8CDN - chains A and C of the 3 polymer chains in the assembly; structure by X-ray diffraction, 2.55 A resolution.

== Chain A ==
Protein: T-box transcription factor T
Source organism: Homo sapiens
Reference sequence: O15178 (TBXT_HUMAN); numbering as in UniProt (aligned over 41-224)
Amino-acid sequence (192 residues; each row starts with the number of its first residue):
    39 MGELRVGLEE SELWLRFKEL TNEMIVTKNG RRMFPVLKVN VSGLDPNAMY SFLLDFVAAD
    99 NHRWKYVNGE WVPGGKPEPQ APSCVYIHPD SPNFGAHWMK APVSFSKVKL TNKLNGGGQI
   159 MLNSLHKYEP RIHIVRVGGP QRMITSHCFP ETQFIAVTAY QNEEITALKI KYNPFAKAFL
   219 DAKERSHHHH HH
Unresolved in the structure: 39-40, 222-230
Sequence notes: initiating methionine (39); expression tag (40, 225-230)
Swiss-Prot annotation at these positions:
  - DNA-binding region: Leu51 to Asp219 (T-box)
  - natural variant: Gly156 (G156C: In NTD; uncertain significance), His171 (H171R: In SAVA)

== Chain C ==
Molecule: 12-nt DNA strand
Sequence (12 nucleotides; numbered -1 to 10; the number before each row is that of its first residue; numbers below 1 keep their minus sign (DA-1 is residue -1)):
    -1 AGGTGTGAGC CT

== How chain A and chain C interact ==
Contacting residue pairs (19; chain A residue first):
  Ile63(A) - DG3(C)  phosphate contact
  Arg69(A) - DT2(C)  base contact
  Arg69(A) - DG3(C)  salt bridge to the phosphate
  Arg70(A) - DG1(C)  salt bridge to the phosphate
  Arg70(A) - DT2(C)  phosphate contact
  Lys147(A) - DG1(C)  salt bridge to the phosphate
  Tyr198(A) - DG3(C)  hydrogen bond to the phosphate
  Thr204(A) - DG3(C)  phosphate contact
  Thr204(A) - DT4(C)  phosphate contact
  Lys207(A) - DG3(C)  phosphate contact
  Ile208(A) - DG3(C)  phosphate contact
  Ile208(A) - DT4(C)  phosphate contact
  Asn211(A) - DT2(C)  hydrogen bond to the phosphate
  Phe213(A) - DG0(C)  base contact
  Phe213(A) - DG1(C)  phosphate contact
  Phe213(A) - DT2(C)  sugar contact
  Ala214(A) - DT2(C)  sugar contact
  Phe217(A) - DT2(C)  base contact
  Phe217(A) - DG3(C)  base contact
Interface residues without a listed pair, chain A (13 interface residues in all): Met71

== Overview ==
The interface between chain A and chain C involves 13 residues on one side and 5 on the other, with 2 hydrogen
bonds and 3 salt bridges. Polar pairs include Tyr198(A)-DG3(C), Asn211(A)-DT2(C) and Arg69(A)-DG3(C). From
UniProt: a DNA-binding region on chain A.
Here chain A is T-box transcription factor T (Homo sapiens) and chain C is a 12-nt DNA strand. Entry 8CDN
(Crystal structure of human Brachyury in complex with a single T box binding element DNA) was determined by
X-ray diffraction (same publication as 6F58 and 6F59).
